PDB entry 9F9T | electron microscopy, 2.31 A resolution | chains C and K of the 28 polymer chains in the assembly

[Chain C]
Molecule: Proteasome subunit alpha type
From: Trypanosoma cruzi
Reference sequence: A0A2V2VJR6 (A0A2V2VJR6_TRYCR); numbering as in UniProt (aligned over 1-286)
Amino-acid sequence (286 residues; each row starts with the number of its first residue):
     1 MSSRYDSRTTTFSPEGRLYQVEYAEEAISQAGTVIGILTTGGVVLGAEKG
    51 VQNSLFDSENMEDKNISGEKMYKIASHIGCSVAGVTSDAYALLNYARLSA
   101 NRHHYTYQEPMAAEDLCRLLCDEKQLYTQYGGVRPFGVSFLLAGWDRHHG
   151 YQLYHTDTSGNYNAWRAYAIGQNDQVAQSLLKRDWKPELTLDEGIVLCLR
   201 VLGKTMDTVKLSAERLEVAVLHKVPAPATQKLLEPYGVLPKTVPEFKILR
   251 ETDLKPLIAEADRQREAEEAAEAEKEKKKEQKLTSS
Not modelled in the structure: 1, 269-286

[Chain K]
Molecule: Proteasome subunit beta
From: Trypanosoma cruzi
Reference sequence: A0A2V2VNZ4 (A0A2V2VNZ4_TRYCR); residue numbers follow UniProt; this construct covers 1-206
Amino-acid sequence (206 residues; numbered 1 to 206; the number before each row is that of its first residue):
     1 MSETTIAFRCNGFVLVAAAGLNAFYYIKIMDTEDKVTQLDSHKVVACAGE
    51 NGPRVNFVEYIKCNMALKRMREHGRVIRTSAAASFMRNALAGALRSRDGA
   101 YLVNCLLAGYDVAASSDDDIATGPHLYYMDYLGTMQEVPYGCHGYGASFV
   151 IAMLDRLWRPDLTAQEAVDLMQKCCDEVKKRVVISNDKFICKAVTENGVE
   201 IVNTVS
From the paper describing this entry:
  - mutagenesis - F24L/I29M: decreased catalytic activity

[Chain C / chain K interface]
Contacting residue pairs (36):
  His103(C) with Lys68(K)
  Tyr105(C) with Asn88(K)
  Thr106(C) with Ser84(K), hydrogen bond (backbone-side chain); Phe85(K); Asn88(K), hydrogen bond (backbone-side chain)
  Tyr107(C) with Lys68(K); Ala81(K); Ser84(K); Phe85(K), hydrophobic
  Gln108(C) with Ser84(K)
  Glu109(C) with Lys68(K), salt bridge
  Ala112(C) with Glu72(K)
  Glu114(C) with His73(K), salt bridge
  Asp115(C) with Arg71(K); Glu72(K)
  Arg118(C) with Arg71(K); His73(K), hydrogen bond
  Trp145(C) with Asp117(K); Asp119(K)
  Arg147(C) with Val76(K), hydrogen bond (side chain-backbone); Arg78(K); Ser115(K), hydrogen bond (backbone-side chain); Asp118(K), salt bridge; Ile120(K)
  His148(C) with Glu72(K), salt bridge; Arg75(K), hydrogen bond (backbone-side chain); Ala114(K); Ser115(K), hydrogen bond (backbone-side chain)
  His149(C) with Arg75(K); Asp117(K)
  Gly150(C) with Asp117(K), hydrogen bond (backbone-side chain)
  Lys223(C) with Asp119(K), salt bridge
  Tyr236(C) with Gln136(K); Glu137(K); Pro139(K)
  Pro240(C) with Asp119(K)
Interface residues without a listed pair, chain C (20 interface residues in all): Val238, Thr242
Interface residues without a listed pair, chain K (26 interface residues in all): Arg9, Met70, Ile77, Ser80, Ala121, Val138

[In short]
The interface between chain C and chain K involves 20 residues on one side and 26 on the other; the contacts
include 8 hydrogen bonds and 5 salt bridges. Polar pairs include Glu109(C)-Lys68(K), Glu114(C)-His73(K) and
Arg147(C)-Asp118(K). The paper reports that F24L/I29M of chain K reduce catalytic activity.
Chain C is Proteasome subunit alpha type and chain K is Proteasome subunit beta, both from Trypanosoma cruzi;
the structure, CryoEM structure of native Trypanosoma cruzi apo proteasome 20S subunit, was determined by
electron microscopy (same publication as 9F9P).
